7LL1 - chains H and L of the 12 polymer chains in the assembly; structure by electron microscopy, 3.73 A resolution.

[Chain H]
Name: VRC40.01 Fab Heavy chain
From: Homo sapiens
Notes: antibody fragment or engineered binder
Amino-acid sequence (229 residues; each row starts with the number of its first residue; note: 1 number in that range is skipped by the numbering (no residue carries it; nothing is unmodelled there); a row labelled like 71A-71E holds insertion residues (71A, then the next letters in order)):
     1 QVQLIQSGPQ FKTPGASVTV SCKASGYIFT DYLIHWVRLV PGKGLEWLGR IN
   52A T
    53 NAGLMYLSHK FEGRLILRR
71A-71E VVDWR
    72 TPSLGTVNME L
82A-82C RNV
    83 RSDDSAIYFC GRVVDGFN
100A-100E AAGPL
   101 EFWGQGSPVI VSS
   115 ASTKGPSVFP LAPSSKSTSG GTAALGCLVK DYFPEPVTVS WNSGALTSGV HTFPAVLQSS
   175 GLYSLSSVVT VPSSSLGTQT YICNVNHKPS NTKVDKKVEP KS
Disulfide bonds: Cys22-Cys92, Cys141-Cys197

[Chain L]
Name: VRC40.01 Fab Light chain
From: Homo sapiens
Notes: antibody fragment or engineered binder
Amino-acid sequence (214 residues; row label = number of the first residue in the row):
     1 QVVMTQSPAT LSLSPGETAA VSCRASQYVD RSISWYQLKT GRAPRLLVYA ASSRSIGVPD
    61 RFSGSGSGRD FTLTIRGVQS DDFALYYCQQ DYYWPVTFGQ GTRLDMKRTV AAPSVFIFPP
   121 SDEQLKSGTA SVVCLLNNFY PREAKVQWKV DNALQSGNSQ ESVTEQDSKD STYSLSSTLT
   181 LSKADYEKHK VYACEVTHQG LSSPVTKSFN RGEC
Disulfide bonds: Cys23-Cys88, Cys134-Cys194

[Chain H / chain L interface]
Residue-residue contacts (75):
  Lys43(H) with Tyr87(L)
  Gly44(H) with Tyr87(L)
  Leu45(H) with Pro44(L), hydrophobic; Tyr87(L), hydrophobic; Phe98(L)
  Trp47(H) with Trp94(L), hydrophobic; Pro95(L), hydrophobic; Val96(L)
  Arg50(H) with Trp94(L)
  Ser60(H) with Pro95(L)
  Phe91(H) with Ala43(L), hydrophobic
  Val96(H) with Leu46(L), hydrophobic; Tyr49(L), hydrophobic
  Phe99(H) with Tyr49(L), hydrophobic
  Ala100A(H) with Trp94(L)
  Ala100B(H) with Asp91(L); Trp94(L), hydrophobic
  Gly100C(H) with Tyr36(L); Gln89(L); Asp91(L), hydrogen bond (backbone-side chain)
  Pro100D(H) with Ser34(L); Tyr36(L); Tyr49(L), hydrophobic; Asp91(L)
  Leu100E(H) with Tyr36(L), hydrogen bond (backbone-side chain); Leu46(L)
  Glu101(H) with Leu46(L); Ser55(L); Ile56(L)
  Trp103(H) with Tyr36(L), hydrophobic; Ala43(L), hydrophobic; Pro44(L)
  Gly104(H) with Ala43(L)
  Phe123(H) with Ser121(L); Gln124(L); Ser127(L)
  Pro124(H) with Ser121(L), hydrogen bond (backbone-side chain); Glu123(L)
  Leu125(H) with Phe118(L); Val133(L), hydrophobic
  Ala126(H) with Phe118(L)
  Ser128(H) with Ile117(L), hydrogen bond (side chain-backbone); Phe118(L); Cys214(L), hydrogen bond
  Ser129(H) with Cys214(L), hydrogen bond (side chain-backbone)
  Thr132(H) with Ile117(L); Lys207(L), hydrogen bond (backbone-side chain); Cys214(L), hydrogen bond (side chain-backbone)
  Ser133(H) with Phe116(L)
  Thr136(H) with Phe116(L)
  Ala138(H) with Phe116(L), hydrophobic; Phe118(L)
  Leu139(H) with Phe118(L), hydrophobic
  Leu142(H) with Ser131(L)
  Lys144(H) with Gln124(L); Ser131(L)
  His165(H) with Asn137(L), hydrogen bond; Asn138(L), hydrogen bond; Ser174(L), hydrogen bond
  Phe167(H) with Leu135(L), hydrophobic; Ser162(L); Thr164(L); Ser174(L); Leu175(L); Ser176(L)
  Pro168(H) with Ser162(L), hydrogen bond (backbone-side chain); Val163(L)
  Val170(H) with Gln160(L)
  Gln172(H) with Gln160(L)
  Ser180(H) with Ser176(L), hydrogen bond (backbone-side chain); Thr178(L), hydrogen bond
  Val182(H) with Leu135(L), hydrophobic
  Lys210(H) with Glu123(L), salt bridge
  Lys215(H) with Asp122(L), salt bridge
  Ser216(H) with Cys214(L), hydrogen bond (backbone-backbone)
Also at the interface, not in a pair above, chain H (45 interface residues in all): Val37, Leu39, Pro127, Gly140, Thr184
Also at the interface, not in a pair above, chain L (42 interface residues in all): Leu38, Arg42, Gly99, Glu213

[Overview]
Chain H and chain L form an interface of 45 and 42 residues respectively; the contacts include 15 hydrogen
bonds and 2 salt bridges. Polar contacts include Lys210(H)-Glu123(L), Lys215(H)-Asp122(L) and
Leu100E(H)-Tyr36(L).
Chain H is VRC40.01 Fab Heavy chain and chain L is VRC40.01 Fab Light chain, both from Homo sapiens; the
structure, Cryo-EM structure of BG505 DS-SOSIP in complex with glycan276-dependent broadly neutralizing
antibody VRC40.01 Fab, was determined by electron microscopy together with 7LG6 and 7LL2 from the same study.
